Entry 3NCI (X-ray diffraction, 1.79 A resolution); this record covers chains A and P of the 3 polymer chains in the assembly.

Chain A:
Name: DNA polymerase
Organism: Enterobacteria phage RB69
Notes: EC 2.7.7.7; fragment: DNA polymerase
UniProt: Q38087 (DPOL_BPR69); residues 1-903 here = UniProt positions 1-903
Amino-acid sequence (903 residues; row label = number of the first residue in the row):
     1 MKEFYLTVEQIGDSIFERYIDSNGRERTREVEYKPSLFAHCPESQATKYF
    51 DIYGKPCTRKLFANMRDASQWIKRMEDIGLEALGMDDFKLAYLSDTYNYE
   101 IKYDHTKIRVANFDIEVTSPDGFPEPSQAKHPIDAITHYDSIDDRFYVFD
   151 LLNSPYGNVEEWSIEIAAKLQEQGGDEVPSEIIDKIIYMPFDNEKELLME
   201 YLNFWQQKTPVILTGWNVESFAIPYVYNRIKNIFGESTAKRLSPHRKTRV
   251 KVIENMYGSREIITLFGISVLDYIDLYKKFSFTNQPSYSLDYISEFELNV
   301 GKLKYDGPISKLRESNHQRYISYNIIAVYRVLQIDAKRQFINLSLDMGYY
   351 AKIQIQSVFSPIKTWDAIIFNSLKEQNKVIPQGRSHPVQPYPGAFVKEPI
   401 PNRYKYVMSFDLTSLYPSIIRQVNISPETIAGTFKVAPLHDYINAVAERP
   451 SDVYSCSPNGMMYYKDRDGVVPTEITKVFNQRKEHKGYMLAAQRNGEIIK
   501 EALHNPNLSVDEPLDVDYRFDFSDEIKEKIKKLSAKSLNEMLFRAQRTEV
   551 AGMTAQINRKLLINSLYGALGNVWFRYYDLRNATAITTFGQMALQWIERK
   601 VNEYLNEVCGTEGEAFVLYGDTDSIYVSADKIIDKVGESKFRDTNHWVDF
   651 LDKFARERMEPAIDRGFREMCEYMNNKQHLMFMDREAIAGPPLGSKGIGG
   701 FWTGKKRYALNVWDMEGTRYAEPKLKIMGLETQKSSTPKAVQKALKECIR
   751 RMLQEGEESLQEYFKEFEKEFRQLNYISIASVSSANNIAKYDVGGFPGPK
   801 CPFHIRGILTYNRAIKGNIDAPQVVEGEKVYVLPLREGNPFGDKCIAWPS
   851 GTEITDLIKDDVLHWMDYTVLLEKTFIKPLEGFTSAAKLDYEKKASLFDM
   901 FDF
Sequence notes: engineered mutation Ala-222 (Asp in Q38087), Ala-327 (Asp in Q38087)
Metal / ion sites: Ca2+ site 1: Asp-411, Leu-412, Asp-623 (together with 2'-deoxycytidine-5'-triphosphate); Ca2+ site 2: Asp-411, Asp-623 (together with 2'-deoxycytidine-5'-triphosphate); Ca2+ site 3: Asn-505, Asn-507, Lys-531
Ligand contacts: 2'-deoxycytidine-5'-triphosphate (DCP): Asp-411, Leu-412, Thr-413, Ser-414, Leu-415, Tyr-416, Pro-417, Arg-482, Lys-486, Lys-560, Asn-564, Tyr-567, Thr-622, Asp-623
UniProt features mapped onto this chain:
  - region: Thr-248 to Thr-264 (Beta hairpin), Lys-705 to Tyr-708 (Binding of DNA in B-conformation), Leu-897 to Phe-903 (Interaction with the polymerase clamp)
  - binding site (Mg(2+)): Asp-114, Glu-116, Asp-411, Leu-412, Asp-623
  - binding site (substrate): Ser-414 to Tyr-416, Arg-482, Lys-560
  - site: Asp-621 (Optimization of metal coordination by the polymerase active site), Lys-706 (Optimization of metal coordination by the polymerase active site), Asp-714 (Essential for viral replication)
From the paper describing this entry:
  - binding site for the 18-nt DNA strand: Glu-219, Ile-253, Arg-260, Phe-359, Ser-360, Leu-561, Ser-565, Tyr-567, Gly-568 to Ala-569, Asn-572, Lys-706, Asn-786
  - binding site for the 13-nt DNA strand (chain P): Thr-622, Lys-706
  - contacts within the chain: Leu-561/Ser-565 (hydrogen bond)
  - binding site for 2'-deoxycytidine-5'-triphosphate: Arg-482, Lys-560, Asn-564
  - conformationally variable residues (domain motion, helix shift): Arg-482, Gly-496, Lys-560, Asn-564, Tyr-567, Gly-568, Val-573
  - Ca2+ coordination: Asp-411, Asp-623

Chain P:
Molecule: 13-nt DNA strand
Sequence (13 nucleotides; numbered 103 to 115; the number before each row is that of its first residue):
   103 GCGGACTGCTTAC
Modified positions: DOC (2',3'-dideoxycytidine-5'-monophosphate) at position 115

Interface between chain A and chain P:
Pairs across the interface - 27 pairs, chain A then chain P:
  Asn-284(A) / DT112(P)  phosphate contact
  Asn-284(A) / DT113(P)  hydrogen bond to the phosphate
  Asp-621(A) / DOC_115(P)  sugar contact
  Thr-622(A) / DOC_115(P)  sugar contact
  Asp-623(A) / DOC_115(P)  sugar contact
  Lys-706(A) / DA114(P)  hydrogen bond to the base
  Tyr-708(A) / DOC_115(P)  hydrogen bond to the phosphate
  Met-728(A) / DA114(P)  phosphate contact
  Met-728(A) / DOC_115(P)  phosphate contact
  Gly-729(A) / DT113(P)  phosphate contact
  Gly-729(A) / DA114(P)  hydrogen bond to the phosphate
  Gln-733(A) / DT113(P)  phosphate contact
  Gln-733(A) / DA114(P)  phosphate contact
  Lys-734(A) / DT113(P)  phosphate contact
  Ser-735(A) / DT112(P)  hydrogen bond to the phosphate
  Ser-735(A) / DT113(P)  hydrogen bond to the phosphate
  Ser-783(A) / DC111(P)  sugar contact
  Ser-783(A) / DT112(P)  phosphate contact
  Ser-784(A) / DC111(P)  phosphate contact
  Ser-784(A) / DT112(P)  hydrogen bond to the phosphate
  Ala-785(A) / DC111(P)  phosphate contact
  Asn-786(A) / DC111(P)  hydrogen bond to the phosphate
  Tyr-791(A) / DT109(P)  hydrogen bond to the phosphate
  Tyr-791(A) / DG110(P)  hydrogen bond to the phosphate
  Pro-802(A) / DG110(P)  sugar contact
  His-804(A) / DG110(P)  phosphate contact
  His-804(A) / DC111(P)  salt bridge to the phosphate
Interface residues without a listed pair, chain A (26 interface residues in all): Tyr-257, Tyr-626, Ile-727, Ser-736, Val-782, Lys-790, Ile-805, Lys-829

Overview:
26 residues of chain A face 7 of chain P across their interface; the contacts include 10 hydrogen bonds and 1
salt bridge. Among the polar pairs are Lys-706(A)/DA114(P), Asn-284(A)/DT113(P) and Tyr-708(A)/DOC_115(P).
From the paper: a binding site for the 18-nt DNA strand at Glu-219(A), Ile-253(A) and Arg-260(A) among others;
a binding site for 2'-deoxycytidine-5'-triphosphate at Arg-482(A), Lys-560(A) and Asn-564(A).
Chain A is DNA polymerase (Enterobacteria phage RB69) and chain P is a 13-nt DNA strand; the structure, RB69
DNA Polymerase Ternary Complex with dCTP Opposite dG at 1.8 angstrom resolution, was determined by X-ray
diffraction.
